6V92 - chains i and b of the 35 polymer chains in the assembly; structure by electron microscopy, 20.00 A resolution (very low resolution: no residue pairs are listed; an interface is given only as per-side residue counts).

== Chain i ==
Molecule: 146-nt DNA strand
Sequence (146 nucleotides; numbered 1 to 146; the number before each row is that of its first residue):
     1 ATCAATATCC ACCTGCAGAT TCTACCAAAA GTGTATTTGG AAACTGCTCC ATCAAAAGGC
    61 ATGTTCAGCT GAATTCAGCT GAACATGCCT TTTGATGGAG CAGTTTCCAA ATACACTTTT
   121 GGTAGAATCT GCAGGTGGAT ATTGAT

== Chain b ==
Protein: Histone H4
Source organism: Homo sapiens
UniProt: P62805 (H4_HUMAN); residues 0-102 here correspond to UniProt positions 1-103 (UniProt number = residue number + 1)
Sequence (103 residues; numbered 0 to 102; the number before each row is that of its first residue; numbering starts at 0):
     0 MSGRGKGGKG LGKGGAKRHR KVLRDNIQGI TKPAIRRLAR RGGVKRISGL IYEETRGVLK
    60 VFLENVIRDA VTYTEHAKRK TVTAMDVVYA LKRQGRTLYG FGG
Disordered / not traced: 0-24
Swiss-Prot annotation at these positions:
  - DNA-binding region: Lys16 to Lys20
  - modified residue: Ser1 (N-acetylserine), Arg3 (Asymmetric dimethylarginine), Lys5 (N6-(2-hydroxyisobutyryl)lysine), Lys8 (N6-(2-hydroxyisobutyryl)lysine), Lys12 (N6-(2-hydroxyisobutyryl)lysine), Lys16 (N6-(2-hydroxyisobutyryl)lysine), Lys20 (N6,N6,N6-trimethyllysine), Lys31 (N6-(2-hydroxyisobutyryl)lysine), Lys44 (N6-(2-hydroxyisobutyryl)lysine), Ser47 (Phosphoserine), Tyr51 (Phosphotyrosine), Lys59 (N6-(2-hydroxyisobutyryl)lysine), Lys77 (N6-(2-hydroxyisobutyryl)lysine), Lys79 (N6-(2-hydroxyisobutyryl)lysine), Thr80 (Phosphothreonine), Tyr88 (Phosphotyrosine), Lys91 (N6-(2-hydroxyisobutyryl)lysine)
  - cross-link (Glycyl lysine isopeptide (Lys-Gly)): Lys12 (interchain with G-Cter in SUMO2), Lys20 (interchain with G-Cter in SUMO2), Lys31 (interchain with G-Cter in SUMO2), Lys59 (interchain with G-Cter in SUMO2), Lys79 (interchain with G-Cter in SUMO2), Lys91 (interchain with G-Cter in SUMO2)

== Interface between chain i and chain b ==
At this resolution (20 A) residue pairs are not listed: 5 residues of chain i and 5 of chain b lie at the interface.

== Summary ==
The chain i/chain b interface involves 5 residues from each chain. From UniProt: a DNA-binding region on chain
b.
Here chain i is a 146-nt DNA strand and chain b is Histone H4 (Homo sapiens). Entry 6V92 (RSC-NCP) was
determined by electron microscopy (same publication as 6V8O).
